PDB entry 5X8R | electron microscopy, 3.70 A resolution | chains q and a of the 26 polymer chains in the assembly

[Chain q]
Protein: protein S17
Organism: Spinacia oleracea
UniProtKB: A0A0K9RRR0 (A0A0K9RRR0_SPIOL); residue numbers follow UniProt; this construct covers 58-165
Sequence (108 residues; numbered 58 to 165; the number before each row is that of its first residue):
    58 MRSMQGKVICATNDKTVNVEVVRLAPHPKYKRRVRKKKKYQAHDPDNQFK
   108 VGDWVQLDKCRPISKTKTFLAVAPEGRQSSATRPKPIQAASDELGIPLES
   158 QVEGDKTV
Not modelled in the structure: 136-165

[Chain a]
Molecule: 16S rRNA
Organism: Spinacia oleracea
Sequence (1491 nucleotides; numbered 1 to 1491; the number before each row is that of its first residue):
     1 UCUCAUGGAGAGUUCGAUCCUGGCUCAGGAUGAACGCUGGCGGCAUGCUU
    51 AACACAUGCAAGUCGGACGGGAAGUGGUGUUUCCAGUGGCGGACGGGUGA
   101 GUAACGCGUAAGAACCUGCCCUUGGGAGGGGAACAACAGCUGGAAACGGC
   151 UGCUAAUACCCCGUAGGCUGAGAAGCAAAAGGAGGAAUCCGCCCGAGGAG
   201 GGGCUCGCGUCUGAUUAGCUAGUUGGUGAGGUAAUAGCUUACCAAGGCGA
   251 UGAUCAGUAGCUGGUCCGAGAGGAUGAUCAGCCACACUGGGACUGAGACA
   301 CGGCCCAGACUCCUACGGGAGGCAGCAGUGGGGAAUUUUCCGCAAUGGGC
   351 GAAAGCCUGACGGAGCAAUGCCGCGUGGAGGCAGAAGGCCCACGGGUCGU
   401 GAACUUCUUUUCCCGGAGAAGAAGCAAUGACGGUAUCCGGGGAAUAAGCA
   451 UCGGCUAACUCUGUGCCAGCAGCCGCGGUAAGACAGAGGAUGCAAGCGUU
   501 AUCCGGAAUGAUUGGGCGUAAAGCGUCUGUAGGUGGCUUUUUAAGUCCGC
   551 CGUCAAAUCCCAGGGCUCAACCCUGGACAGGCGGUGGAAACUACCAAGCU
   601 GGAGUACGGUAGGGGCAGAGGGAAUUUCCGGUGGAGCGGUGAAAUGCGUA
   651 GAGAUCGGAAAGAACACCAACGGCGAAAGCACUCUGCUGGGCCGACACUG
   701 ACACUGAGAGACGAAAGCUAGGGGAGCGAAUGGGAUUAGAUACCCCAGUA
   751 GUCCUAGCCGUAAACGAUGGAUACUAGGCGCUGUGCGUAUCGACCCGUGC
   801 AGUGUUGUAGCUAACGCGUUAAGUAUCCCGCCUGGGGAGUACGUUCGCAA
   851 GAAUGAAACUCAAAGGAAUUGACGGGGGCCCGCACAAGCGGUGGAGCAUG
   901 UGGUUUAAUUCGAUGCAAAGCGAAGAACCUUACCAGGGCUUGACAUGCCG
   951 CGAAUCCUCUUGAAAGAGAGGGGUGCCUUCGGGAACGCGGACACAGGUGG
  1001 UGCAUGGCUGUCGUCAGCUCGUGCCGUAAGGUGUUGGGUUAAGUCCCGCA
  1051 ACGAGCGCAACCCUCGUGUUUAGUUGCCAACGUUGAGUUUGGAACCCUGA
  1101 ACAGACUGCCGGUGAUAAGCCGGAGGAAGGUGAGGAUGACGUCAAGUCAU
  1151 CAUGCCCCUUAUGCCCUGGGCGACACACGUGCUACAAUGGCCGGGACAAA
  1201 GGGUCGCGAUCCCGCGAGGGUGAGCUAACCCCAAAAACCCGUCCUCAGUU
  1251 CGGAUUGCAGGCUGCAACUCGCCUGCAUGAAGCCGGAAUCGCUAGUAAUC
  1301 GCCGGUCAGCCAUACGGCGGUGAAUUCGUUCCCGGGCCUUGUACACACCG
  1351 CCCGUCACACUAUGGGAGCUGGCCAUGCCCGAAGUCGUUACCUUAACCGC
  1401 AAGGAGGGGGAUGCCGAAGGCAGGGCUAGUGACUGGAGUGAAGUCGUAAC
  1451 AAGGUAGCCGUACUGGAAGGUGCGGCUGGAUCACCUCCUUU
Not modelled in the structure: 1-2, 76-78, 1084-1086, 1489-1491

[How chain q and chain a interact]
Residue-residue contacts (63; chain q residue first):
  Met-58(q) / A111(a)  sugar contact
  Met-58(q) / G583(a)  phosphate contact
  Met-58(q) / G584(a)  phosphate contact
  Arg-59(q) / A544(a)  hydrogen bond to the phosphate
  Arg-59(q) / G545(a)  salt bridge to the phosphate
  Arg-59(q) / G584(a)  hydrogen bond to the phosphate
  Thr-69(q) / G246(a)  phosphate contact
  Asn-70(q) / G225(a)  sugar contact
  Asn-70(q) / G246(a)  hydrogen bond to the sugar
  Asp-71(q) / G225(a)  sugar contact
  Asp-71(q) / G226(a)  sugar contact
  Lys-72(q) / G226(a)  phosphate contact
  Lys-72(q) / U227(a)  salt bridge to the phosphate
  Thr-73(q) / G225(a)  hydrogen bond to the sugar
  Asn-75(q) / G247(a)  hydrogen bond to the phosphate
  Arg-80(q) / C208(a)  sugar contact
  Arg-80(q) / G209(a)  salt bridge to the phosphate
  Lys-86(q) / G272(a)  hydrogen bond to the phosphate
  Lys-86(q) / G273(a)  salt bridge to the phosphate
  Lys-86(q) / U512(a)  base contact
  Tyr-87(q) / U512(a)  base contact
  Arg-89(q) / G533(a)  hydrogen bond to the phosphate
  Arg-89(q) / U534(a)  salt bridge to the phosphate
  Arg-90(q) / G545(a)  sugar contact
  Arg-90(q) / U592(a)  sugar contact
  Arg-92(q) / U251(a)  base contact
  Arg-92(q) / G533(a)  salt bridge to the phosphate
  Lys-95(q) / G207(a)  salt bridge to the phosphate
  Lys-95(q) / C208(a)  salt bridge to the phosphate
  Lys-96(q) / C248(a)  phosphate contact
  Lys-96(q) / G249(a)  salt bridge to the phosphate
  Tyr-97(q) / G207(a)  hydrogen bond to the phosphate
  Tyr-97(q) / C208(a)  phosphate contact
  Gln-98(q) / U224(a)  hydrogen bond to the sugar
  Gln-98(q) / G225(a)  phosphate contact
  Gln-98(q) / G247(a)  sugar contact
  Lys-116(q) / A111(a)  hydrogen bond to the base
  Lys-116(q) / C206(a)  hydrogen bond to the base
  Arg-118(q) / A114(a)  phosphate contact
  Arg-118(q) / U235(a)  hydrogen bond to the phosphate
  Arg-118(q) / A236(a)  salt bridge to the phosphate
  Pro-119(q) / A114(a)  base contact
  Pro-119(q) / U235(a)  hydrogen bond to the sugar
  Ile-120(q) / G226(a)  phosphate contact
  Ile-120(q) / A236(a)  sugar contact
  Ser-121(q) / G225(a)  hydrogen bond to the phosphate
  Ser-121(q) / A236(a)  sugar contact
  Lys-122(q) / U224(a)  salt bridge to the phosphate
  Lys-122(q) / G225(a)  hydrogen bond to the phosphate
  Lys-122(q) / A236(a)  sugar contact
  Lys-122(q) / G237(a)  hydrogen bond to the sugar
  Lys-122(q) / C238(a)  salt bridge to the phosphate
  Thr-123(q) / U224(a)  phosphate contact
  Thr-123(q) / G225(a)  hydrogen bond to the phosphate
  Lys-124(q) / G225(a)  hydrogen bond to the phosphate
  Lys-124(q) / G226(a)  salt bridge to the phosphate
  Thr-125(q) / C206(a)  sugar contact
  Phe-126(q) / C206(a)  sugar contact
  Arg-134(q) / U542(a)  hydrogen bond to the sugar
  Arg-134(q) / A543(a)  salt bridge to the phosphate
  Arg-134(q) / A544(a)  salt bridge to the phosphate
  Gln-135(q) / U541(a)  sugar contact
  Gln-135(q) / U542(a)  sugar contact
Other interface residues (no listed pair), chain q (36 interface residues in all): Met-61, Cys-67, Leu-81, Lys-88, Lys-93, Lys-94
Other interface residues (no listed pair), chain a (37 interface residues in all): A113, U205, A244, A250, A511

[In short]
36 residues of chain q and 37 residues of chain a are in contact; the contacts include 19 hydrogen bonds and
15 salt bridges. Among the polar pairs are Lys-116(q)/A111(a), Lys-116(q)/C206(a) and Asn-70(q)/G246(a).
Chain q is protein S17 and chain a is 16S rRNA, both from Spinacia oleracea; the structure, Structure of the
30S small subunit of chloroplast ribosome from spinach, was determined by electron microscopy (same
publication as 5X8P and 5X8T).
